PDB entry 8TRJ | electron microscopy, 2.78 A resolution | chains A and B of the 3 polymer chains in the assembly

Chain A (and B):
Molecule: P2X purinoceptor 7
Notes: chain B of this document is another copy of the same molecule, construct and numbering; everything in this record applies to it too
UniProtKB: Q64663 (P2RX7_RAT); residues 1-595 here = UniProt positions 1-595
Amino-acid sequence (595 residues; numbered 1 to 595; the number before each row is that of its first residue):
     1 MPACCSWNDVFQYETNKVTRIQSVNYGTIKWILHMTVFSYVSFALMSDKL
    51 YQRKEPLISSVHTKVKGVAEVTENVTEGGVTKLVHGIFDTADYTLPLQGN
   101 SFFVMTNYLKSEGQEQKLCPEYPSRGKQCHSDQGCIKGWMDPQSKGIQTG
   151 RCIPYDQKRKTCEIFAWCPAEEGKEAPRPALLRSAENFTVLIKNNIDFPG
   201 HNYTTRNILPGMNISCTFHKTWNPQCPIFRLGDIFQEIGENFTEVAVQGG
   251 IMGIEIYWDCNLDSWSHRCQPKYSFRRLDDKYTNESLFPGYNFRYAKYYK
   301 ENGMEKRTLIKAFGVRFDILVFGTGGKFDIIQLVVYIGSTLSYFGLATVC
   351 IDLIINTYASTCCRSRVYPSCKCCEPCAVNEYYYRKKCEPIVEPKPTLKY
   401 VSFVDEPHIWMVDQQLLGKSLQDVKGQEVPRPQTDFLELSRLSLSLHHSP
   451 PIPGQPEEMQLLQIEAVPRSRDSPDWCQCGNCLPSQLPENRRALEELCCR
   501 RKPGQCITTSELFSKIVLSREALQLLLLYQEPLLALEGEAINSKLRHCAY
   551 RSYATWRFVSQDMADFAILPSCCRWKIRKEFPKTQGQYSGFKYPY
Disordered / not traced: 1-4, 441-472
Curated features (UniProtKB/Swiss-Prot):
  - region: S360 to C377 (C-cys anchor)
  - binding site (ATP): T189, R294, K311
  - binding site (Na(+)): S342
  - binding site (Zn(2+)): C479, C499, C506, C572
  - binding site (GTP): R546, H547, Y550, A567, K583, S589, G590
  - site: S342 (Selectivity filter 1)
  - modified residue: R125 (ADP-ribosylarginine)
  - lipidation (S-palmitoyl cysteine): C4, C362, C363, C374, C377
  - glycosylation (N-linked (GlcNAc...) asparagine): N74, N187, N202, N213, N241, N284
  - mutagenesis: F88 (F88A: Decreases inhibitory potencies of antagonists), F103 (F103A: Decreases inhibitory potencies of antagonists), R125 (R125A: Moderately decreases the affinity for BzATP. Does not affect the binding affinity of ATP), Q143 (Q143A: Reduces the affinity for both ATP and BzATP), I214 (I214A: Does not significantly affect the affinity for either ATP or BzATP), K297 (K297V: Does not affect the inhibitory potency of the tested antagonists)
Disulfides: C119-C168, C129-C152, C135-C162, C216-C226, C260-C269
Ion coordination: Zn2+ site 1: C477, C479, C482, C498; Zn2+ site 2: C479, C499, C506, C572
Residues lining bound ligands:
  - GDP (guanosine-5'-diphosphate): R546, H547, Y550, A564, D565, A567, I568, L569, R574, R578, K583, Q587, Y588, S589, G590, F591, K592
  - KD9 (3'-O-(4-benzoylbenzoyl)adenosine 5'-(tetrahydrogen triphosphate)), molecule 1: K64, V65, K66, T189, V190, L191, K193, I214, I228
  - KD9, molecule 2: R125, P142, Q143, K145, F288, P289, N292, R294, K311
  - N-acetylglucosamine (NAG; 2-acetamido-2-deoxy-beta-D-glucopyranose), molecule 1: R183, S184, E186, N187
  - N-acetylglucosamine (NAG), molecule 2: N241, T243, E244
Reported in the primary citation:
  - binding site for KD9: K64, K66, R125, Q143, T189, K193, I214, N292, R294, K311
  - contacts within the chain: R125-Q143 (hydrogen bond)
  - conformationally variable residues (loop rearrangement, side-chain flip): P123 to Q128, Q143, I214
  - mutagenesis - R125A, R125A/Q143A, R125A/I214A, R125A/Q143A/I214A, Q143A, Q143A/I214A, I214G: decreased signaling in response to KD9
  - mutagenesis - R125A: unchanged signaling
  - mutagenesis - R125A/Q143A, R125A/I214A, R125A/Q143A/I214A, Q143A, Q143A/I214A: decreased signaling in response to ATP
  - mutagenesis - K127A, I214A: unchanged signaling in response to ATP
  - mutagenesis - K127A, I214A: unchanged signaling in response to KD9
  - mutagenesis - R125A, R125A/Q143A, R125A/I214A, R125A/Q143A/I214A, Q143A, Q143A/I214A, I214G: decreased binding to KD9
  - mutagenesis - R125A/Q143A, R125A/I214A, R125A/Q143A/I214A, Q143A, Q143A/I214A: decreased binding to ATP
  - mutagenesis - K127A, I214A: unchanged binding to KD9
  - mutagenesis - K127A, I214A: unchanged binding to ATP

How chain A and chain B interact:
Residue-residue contacts - 164 pairs, chain A then chain B:
  V10(A) with W31(B), hydrogen bond (backbone-side chain)
  F11(A) with I21(B); S23(B), hydrogen bond (backbone-backbone); V24(B); G27(B); T28(B)
  Q12(A) with R20(B), hydrogen bond (backbone-side chain); I21(B); K30(B), hydrogen bond (backbone-side chain)
  Y13(A) with T19(B); R20(B); I21(B), hydrogen bond (backbone-backbone); Y26(B), hydrophobic; K30(B); T348(B), hydrogen bond (side chain-backbone); I351(B), hydrophobic; D352(B), hydrogen bond; I355(B), hydrophobic
  E14(A) with V18(B); T19(B); R20(B), salt bridge
  T15(A) with V18(B); T19(B), hydrogen bond (backbone-backbone); D352(B), hydrogen bond; K387(B), hydrogen bond
  N16(A) with N16(B); K17(B); V18(B); K387(B), hydrogen bond (backbone-side chain)
  K17(A) with K17(B), hydrogen bond (backbone-backbone); V18(B), hydrogen bond (side chain-backbone); K387(B)
  V18(A) with K387(B), hydrogen bond (backbone-backbone); C388(B); E389(B), hydrogen bond (backbone-backbone)
  T19(A) with E389(B), hydrogen bond (side chain-backbone); I391(B)
  R20(A) with Y384(B); C388(B); E389(B), hydrogen bond (backbone-backbone); P390(B); I391(B), hydrogen bond (backbone-backbone)
  I21(A) with I391(B)
  Q22(A) with I391(B), hydrogen bond (backbone-backbone); V392(B); E393(B), hydrogen bond (backbone-backbone); Q427(B), hydrogen bond
  S23(A) with E393(B), hydrogen bond
  V24(A) with E393(B)
  I58(A) with R276(B); L278(B), hydrophobic
  S60(A) with I251(B); L278(B); R316(B), hydrogen bond; D318(B)
  V61(A) with R316(B), hydrogen bond (backbone-side chain)
  H62(A) with Y291(B); N292(B), hydrogen bond (side chain-backbone)
  K64(A) with N292(B), hydrogen bond; R294(B)
  K66(A) with P142(B); R294(B)
  G67(A) with M140(B)
  V68(A) with M140(B), hydrophobic; S144(B); G146(B); I147(B)
  E70(A) with I147(B)
  H85(A) with Q116(B); F165(B)
  G86(A) with Q116(B); F165(B)
  I87(A) with Q116(B); I147(B), hydrophobic; F165(B); A166(B), hydrophobic; W167(B), hydrogen bond (backbone-side chain)
  D89(A) with W167(B), hydrogen bond; R307(B), salt bridge
  A91(A) with A296(B), hydrophobic; Y298(B), hydrogen bond (backbone-side chain); R307(B); L309(B), hydrophobic
  D92(A) with W167(B), hydrogen bond; Y298(B), hydrogen bond; R307(B), salt bridge
  P96(A) with L97(B)
  Q98(A) with L95(B); Y291(B); F293(B); R316(B)
  G99(A) with R316(B)
  T189(A) with P142(B)
  L191(A) with F288(B), hydrophobic
  K193(A) with F288(B), hydrogen bond (side chain-backbone); G290(B), hydrogen bond (side chain-backbone)
  N195(A) with L278(B); D280(B)
  D197(A) with R276(B)
  P199(A) with R276(B)
  R206(A) with D280(B), salt bridge; L287(B), hydrogen bond (side chain-backbone); F288(B), hydrogen bond (side chain-backbone)
  I208(A) with L287(B), hydrophobic; F288(B), hydrophobic
  L209(A) with L287(B)
  M212(A) with L287(B), hydrophobic; F288(B), hydrophobic
  I214(A) with F288(B), hydrophobic
  K297(A) with Y298(B); E305(B), salt bridge
  Y299(A) with K300(B)
  E301(A) with K300(B)
  V379(A) with P394(B)
  Y382(A) with I391(B); V392(B); P394(B); D562(B); Y595(B)
  Y383(A) with I391(B), hydrophobic; V392(B); E393(B)
  Y384(A) with E14(B), hydrogen bond
  R385(A) with Y595(B)
  K386(A) with E389(B), salt bridge; I391(B); D562(B), salt bridge
  K387(A) with K17(B)
  E389(A) with K17(B), salt bridge
  V404(A) with L533(B), hydrophobic
  T434(A) with Y529(B); Q530(B)
  F436(A) with L526(B), hydrophobic; R551(B); S552(B); T555(B); Q561(B)
  L437(A) with D435(B); T555(B); V559(B)
  E438(A) with E438(B)
  L439(A) with L526(B)
  S440(A) with I516(B); S552(B), hydrogen bond (side chain-backbone); T555(B); W556(B)
  R500(A) with L533(B)
  Q505(A) with L533(B)
  C506(A) with L533(B)
  S510(A) with P532(B), hydrogen bond (side chain-backbone)
  E511(A) with L528(B)
  L512(A) with L525(B), hydrophobic; L528(B); Y529(B)
  K515(A) with L525(B)
  I516(A) with Y529(B), hydrophobic
  Y529(A) with L437(B); S440(B)
  T555(A) with Y529(B), hydrogen bond (backbone-side chain)
  W556(A) with L528(B); Y529(B), hydrogen bond (side chain-backbone); P532(B), hydrophobic
  R557(A) with Y529(B); P532(B)
Other interface residues (no listed pair), chain A (86 interface residues in all): N25, A69, E77, N187, F188, P210, G211, Y298, N356, C388, R431, I507
Other interface residues (no listed pair), chain B (89 interface residues in all): Q22, K145, D279, P289, Y295, G303, K311, A347, K386, M411, C548

Summary:
86 residues of chain A face 89 of chain B across their interface, with 40 hydrogen bonds and 8 salt bridges.
Polar pairs include E14(A)-R20(B), D89(A)-R307(B) and D92(A)-R307(B). From the paper: a binding site for KD9
at K64(A), K66(A) and R125(A) among others; R125A, R125A/Q143A and R125A/I214A of chain A, among others,
reduce signaling in response to KD9; 9 substitutions were tested in all.
Both chains are P2X purinoceptor 7. Entry 8TRJ (Cryo-EM structure of the rat P2X7 receptor in complex with the
high-affinity agonist BzATP) was determined by electron microscopy (same publication as 8TR5 and 8V4S).
